8FHU - chains A and C of the 3 polymer chains in the assembly; structure by X-ray diffraction, 1.80 A resolution.

# Chain A
Name: H-2 class I histocompatibility antigen, D-D alpha chain
Organism: Mus musculus
UniProtKB: P01900 (HA12_MOUSE); residues 2-277 here correspond to UniProt positions 26-301 (UniProt number = residue number + 24)
Amino-acid sequence (277 residues; numbered 1 to 277; the number before each row is that of its first residue):
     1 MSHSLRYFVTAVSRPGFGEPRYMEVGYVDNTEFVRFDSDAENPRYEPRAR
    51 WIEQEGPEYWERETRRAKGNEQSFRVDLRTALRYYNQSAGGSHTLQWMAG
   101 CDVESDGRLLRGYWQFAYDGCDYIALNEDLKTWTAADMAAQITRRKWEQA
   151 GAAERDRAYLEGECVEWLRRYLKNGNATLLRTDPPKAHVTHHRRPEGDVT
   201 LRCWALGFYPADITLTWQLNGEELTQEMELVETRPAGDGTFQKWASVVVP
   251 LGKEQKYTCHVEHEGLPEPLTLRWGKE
Not modelled in the structure: 1, 225-226, 275-277
Differences from the reference sequence: initiating methionine (1)
Cystine bridges: Cys101-Cys164, Cys203-Cys259
Curated features (UniProtKB/Swiss-Prot):
  - region: Gly275 to Glu277 (Connecting peptide)
  - glycosylation (N-linked (GlcNAc...) asparagine): Asn86, Asn176

# Chain C
Name: Pyruvate dehydrogenase phosphatase regulatory subunit, mitochondrial
UniProtKB: Q8NCN5 (PDPR_HUMAN); residues 1-9 here correspond to UniProt positions 627-635 (UniProt number = residue number + 626)
Amino-acid sequence (9 residues; numbered 1 to 9; the number before each row is that of its first residue):
     1 IGPRAVDVL

# Interface between chain A and chain C
Pairs across the interface - 40 pairs, chain A then chain C:
  Tyr7(A) with Ile1(C), hydrogen bond (side chain-backbone); Gly2(C); Pro3(C)
  Tyr59(A) with Ile1(C), hydrophobic
  Arg62(A) with Ile1(C)
  Glu63(A) with Ile1(C); Gly2(C), hydrogen bond (side chain-backbone)
  Arg66(A) with Gly2(C), hydrogen bond (side chain-backbone); Pro3(C), hydrogen bond (side chain-backbone); Arg4(C)
  Gly69(A) with Arg4(C), hydrogen bond (backbone-side chain)
  Asn70(A) with Pro3(C), hydrogen bond (side chain-backbone); Arg4(C), hydrogen bond; Ala5(C), hydrogen bond (side chain-backbone)
  Ser73(A) with Arg4(C), hydrogen bond; Ala5(C), hydrogen bond (side chain-backbone)
  Phe74(A) with Ala5(C), hydrophobic
  Val76(A) with Val8(C), hydrophobic
  Asp77(A) with Val8(C); Leu9(C), hydrogen bond (side chain-backbone)
  Thr80(A) with Leu9(C)
  Tyr84(A) with Leu9(C), hydrogen bond (side chain-backbone)
  Trp97(A) with Pro3(C), hydrophobic; Ala5(C), hydrophobic
  Trp114(A) with Pro3(C), hydrophobic; Arg4(C)
  Tyr123(A) with Leu9(C), hydrophobic
  Thr143(A) with Leu9(C), hydrogen bond (side chain-backbone)
  Lys146(A) with Leu9(C), hydrogen bond (side chain-backbone)
  Trp147(A) with Asp7(C); Val8(C), hydrogen bond (side chain-backbone)
  Ala150(A) with Asp7(C)
  Ala152(A) with Asp7(C)
  Arg155(A) with Val6(C); Asp7(C), salt bridge
  Tyr159(A) with Ile1(C), hydrogen bond (side chain-backbone); Gly2(C); Pro3(C)
  Trp167(A) with Ile1(C)
  Tyr171(A) with Ile1(C), hydrogen bond (side chain-backbone)
Interface residues without a listed pair, chain A (31 interface residues in all): Leu5, Ala81, Leu95, Ala99, Phe116, Glu163

# Overview
Chain A and chain C form an interface of 31 and 9 residues respectively; the contacts include 17 hydrogen
bonds and 1 salt bridge. Polar contacts include Arg155(A)-Asp7(C), Tyr7(A)-Ile1(C) and Glu63(A)-Gly2(C).
Chain A is H-2 class I histocompatibility antigen, D-D alpha chain (Mus musculus) and chain C is Pyruvate
dehydrogenase phosphatase regulatory subunit, mitochondrial; the structure, Structure of Pyruvate
dehydrogenase phosphatase regulatory subunit epitope presented by H2-Dd, was determined by X-ray diffraction.
